7V3G - chains C and M of the 10 polymer chains in the assembly; structure by electron microscopy, 3.30 A resolution.

Chain C:
Name: Envelope protein E
From: Dengue virus type 2 (strain Thailand/NGS-C/1944)
UniProt: P14340 (POLG_DEN2N); residues 1-495 here correspond to UniProt positions 281-775 (UniProt number = residue number + 280)
Sequence (495 residues; each row starts with the number of its first residue):
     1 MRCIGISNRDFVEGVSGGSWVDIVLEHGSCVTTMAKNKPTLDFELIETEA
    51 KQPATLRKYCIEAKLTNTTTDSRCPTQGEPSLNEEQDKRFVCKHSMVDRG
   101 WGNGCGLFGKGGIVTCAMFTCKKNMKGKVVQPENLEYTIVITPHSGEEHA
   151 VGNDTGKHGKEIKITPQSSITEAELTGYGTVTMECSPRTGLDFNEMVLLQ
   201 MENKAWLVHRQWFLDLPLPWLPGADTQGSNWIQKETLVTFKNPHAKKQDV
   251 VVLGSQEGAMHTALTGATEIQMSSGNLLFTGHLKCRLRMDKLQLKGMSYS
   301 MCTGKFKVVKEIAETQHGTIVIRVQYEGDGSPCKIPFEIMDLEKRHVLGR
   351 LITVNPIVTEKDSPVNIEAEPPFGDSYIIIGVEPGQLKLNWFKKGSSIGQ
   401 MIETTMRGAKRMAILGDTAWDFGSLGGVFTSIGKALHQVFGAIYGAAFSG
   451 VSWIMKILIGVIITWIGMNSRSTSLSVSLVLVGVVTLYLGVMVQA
Glycans and other covalent adducts: N-acetylglucosamine (NAG) linked to Asn67
UniProt features mapped onto this chain:
  - region: Asp98 to Gly111 (Fusion peptide)
  - site: Ala495 (Cleavage)
  - glycosylation (N-linked (GlcNAc...) asparagine): Asn67, Asn153

Chain M:
Name: Fab_C10_heavy_chain
From: Homo sapiens
Sequence (109 residues; numbered 2 to 110; the number before each row is that of its first residue):
     2 SALTQPASVSGSPGQSITISCTGTSSDVGGFNYVSWFQQHPGKAPKLMLY
    52 DVTSRPSGVSSRFSGSKSGNTASLTISGLQAEDEADYYCSSHTSRGTWVF
   102 GGGTKLTVL

Interface between chain C and chain M:
Pairs across the interface (19; chain C residue first):
  Thr70(C) - Ser95(M)
  Thr70(C) - Arg96(M)
  Asp71(C) - Ser95(M)  hydrogen bond
  Asp71(C) - Arg96(M)  salt bridge
  Ser72(C) - Phe32(M)
  Ser72(C) - Ser95(M)
  Cys74(C) - Gly31(M)  hydrogen bond (side chain-backbone)
  Cys74(C) - Phe32(M)  hydrophobic
  Ser81(C) - Arg96(M)
  Leu82(C) - Arg96(M)
  Arg99(C) - Phe32(M)
  Gly102(C) - Tyr34(M)
  Asn103(C) - Tyr34(M)  hydrogen bond (backbone-side chain)
  Gly104(C) - Phe32(M)
  Gly104(C) - Asn33(M)  hydrogen bond (backbone-backbone)
  Gly104(C) - Tyr34(M)
  Cys105(C) - Gly31(M)
  Cys105(C) - Asn33(M)
  Gly106(C) - Asn33(M)
Other interface residues (no listed pair), chain C (13 interface residues in all): Arg73

In short:
13 residues of chain C and 6 residues of chain M are in contact, with 4 hydrogen bonds and 1 salt bridge.
Polar pairs include Asp71(C)-Arg96(M), Asp71(C)-Ser95(M) and Cys74(C)-Gly31(M).
Chain C is Envelope protein E (Dengue virus type 2 (strain Thailand/NGS-C/1944)) and chain M is
Fab_C10_heavy_chain (Homo sapiens); the structure, DENV2_NGC_Fab_C10 28degrees (2Fab:3E), was determined by
electron microscopy (same publication as 7V3F, 7V3H, 7V3I and 7V3J).
